Entry 7WR3 (X-ray diffraction, 1.87 A resolution); this record covers chains A and C.

== Chain A ==
Molecule: MBP-fused OspC3
UniProtKB: chimeric construct of P0AEX9, R4X5L7: residues 2-359 from P0AEX9 (MALE_ECOLI) positions 27-384 (UniProt number = residue number + 25); residues 372-804 from R4X5L7 positions 52-484 (UniProt number = residue number - 320)
Amino-acid sequence (806 residues; row label = number of the first residue in the row; numbers below 1 keep their minus sign (Gly-1 is residue -1)):
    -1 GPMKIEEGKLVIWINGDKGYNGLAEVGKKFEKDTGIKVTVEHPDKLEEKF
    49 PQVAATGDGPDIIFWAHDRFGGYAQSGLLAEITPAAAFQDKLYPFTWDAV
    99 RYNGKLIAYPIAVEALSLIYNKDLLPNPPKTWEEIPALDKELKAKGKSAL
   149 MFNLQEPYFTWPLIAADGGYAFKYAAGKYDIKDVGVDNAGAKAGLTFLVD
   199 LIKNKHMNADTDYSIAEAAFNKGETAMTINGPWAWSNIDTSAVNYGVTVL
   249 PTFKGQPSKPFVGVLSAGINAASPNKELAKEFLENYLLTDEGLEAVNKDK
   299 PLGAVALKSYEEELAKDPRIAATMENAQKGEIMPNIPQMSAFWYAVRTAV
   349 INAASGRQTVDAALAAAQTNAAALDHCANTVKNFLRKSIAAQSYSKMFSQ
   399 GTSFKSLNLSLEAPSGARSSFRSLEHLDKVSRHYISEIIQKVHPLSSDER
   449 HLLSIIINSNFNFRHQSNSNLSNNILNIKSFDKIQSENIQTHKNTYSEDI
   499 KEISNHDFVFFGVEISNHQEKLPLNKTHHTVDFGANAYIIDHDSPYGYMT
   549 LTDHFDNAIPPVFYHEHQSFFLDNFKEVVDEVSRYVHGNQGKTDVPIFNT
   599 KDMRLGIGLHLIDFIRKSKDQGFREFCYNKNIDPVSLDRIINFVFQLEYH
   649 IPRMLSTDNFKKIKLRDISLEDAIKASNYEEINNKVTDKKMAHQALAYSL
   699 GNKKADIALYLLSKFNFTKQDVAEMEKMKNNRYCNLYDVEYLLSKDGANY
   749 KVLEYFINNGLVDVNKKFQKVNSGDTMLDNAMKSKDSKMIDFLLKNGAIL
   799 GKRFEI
Disordered / not traced: -1 to 1, 486-493, 804
Sequence notes: expression tag (-1 to 1); engineered mutation Ala83 (Asp108 in P0AEX9), Ala84 (Lys109 in P0AEX9), Ala173 (Glu198 in P0AEX9), Ala174 (Asn199 in P0AEX9), Ala240 (Lys265 in P0AEX9); linker (360-371)
Residues lining bound ligands: nicotinamide (NCA): Arg462, His463, Gln464, Phe508, Phe509, Gly510, His526, Phe531, Glu646

== Chain C ==
Molecule: Calmodulin-1
Source organism: Homo sapiens
UniProtKB: P0DP23 (CALM1_HUMAN); residues 1-149 here = UniProt positions 1-149
Amino-acid sequence (153 residues; each row starts with the number of its first residue; numbers below 1 keep their minus sign (Ser-3 is residue -3)):
    -3 SGRPMADQLTEEQIAEFKEAFSLFDKDGDGTITTKELGTVMRSLGQNPTE
    47 AELQDMINEVDADGNGTIDFPEFLTMMARKMKDTDSEEEIREAFRVFDKD
    97 GNGYISAAELRHVMTNLGEKLTDEEVDEMIREADIDGDGQVNYEEFVQMM
   147 TAK
Disordered / not traced: -3 to 5, 57-61, 149
Sequence notes: expression tag (-3 to 0)
Curated features (UniProtKB/Swiss-Prot):
  - binding site (Ca(2+)): Asp21, Asp23, Asp25, Thr27, Glu32, Asp57, Asp59, Asn61, Thr63, Glu68, Asp94, Asp96, Asn98, Tyr100, Glu105, Asp130, Asp132, Asp134, Gln136, Glu141
  - modified residue: Ala2 (N-acetylalanine), Lys22 (N6-acetyllysine), Thr45 (Phosphothreonine), Ser82 (Phosphoserine), Lys95 (N6-acetyllysine), Tyr100 (Phosphotyrosine), Ser102 (Phosphoserine), Thr111 (Phosphothreonine), Lys116 (N6,N6,N6-trimethyllysine), Tyr139 (Phosphotyrosine)
  - cross-link: Lys22 (Glycyl lysine isopeptide (Lys-Gly) (interchain with G-Cter in SUMO2))
  - natural variant: Asn54 (N54I: In CPVT4), Phe90 (F90L: In LQT14), Asn98 (N98S: In CPVT4), Asp130 (D130G: In LQT14), Glu141 (E141G: In LQT14; E141V: In LQT14), Phe142 (F142L: In LQT14)

== Interface between chain A and chain C ==
Contacting residue pairs (85; chain A residue first):
  Lys180(A) - Val92(C)
  Leu372(A) - Phe93(C)
  Asp373(A) - Leu113(C)
  Asp373(A) - Gly114(C)  hydrogen bond (side chain-backbone)
  Cys375(A) - Ala89(C)
  Cys375(A) - Val92(C)  hydrophobic
  Cys375(A) - Phe93(C)  hydrophobic
  Ala376(A) - Phe93(C)
  Ala376(A) - Leu113(C)  hydrophobic
  Ala376(A) - Gly114(C)
  Asn377(A) - Gly114(C)
  Asn377(A) - Glu115(C)  hydrogen bond (side chain-backbone)
  Thr378(A) - Ile86(C)
  Thr378(A) - Ala89(C)
  Val379(A) - Ala89(C)
  Val379(A) - Phe90(C)  hydrophobic
  Val379(A) - Met110(C)  hydrophobic
  Lys380(A) - Met110(C)  hydrogen bond (side chain-backbone)
  Lys380(A) - Leu113(C)  hydrogen bond (side chain-backbone)
  Lys380(A) - Gly114(C)
  Lys380(A) - Glu115(C)  hydrogen bond (side chain-backbone)
  Lys380(A) - Leu117(C)
  Lys380(A) - Met125(C)
  Phe382(A) - Ile86(C)  hydrophobic
  Phe382(A) - Phe90(C)  hydrophobic
  Phe382(A) - Phe142(C)  hydrophobic
  Phe382(A) - Val143(C)  hydrophobic
  Phe382(A) - Met146(C)  hydrophobic
  Leu383(A) - Met110(C)  hydrophobic
  Leu383(A) - Met125(C)  hydrophobic
  Arg384(A) - Leu117(C)
  Arg384(A) - Glu121(C)  salt bridge
  Arg384(A) - Met125(C)
  Lys385(A) - Thr80(C)
  Ser386(A) - Phe142(C)
  Ser386(A) - Met146(C)
  Ile387(A) - Glu124(C)
  Ile387(A) - Met125(C)  hydrophobic
  Ile387(A) - Glu128(C)
  Gln390(A) - Glu128(C)
  Gln390(A) - Met146(C)
  Arg416(A) - Arg127(C)
  Arg416(A) - Glu128(C)  salt bridge
  Arg416(A) - Ile131(C)
  Arg416(A) - Met145(C)
  Ser417(A) - Met146(C)
  Ser418(A) - Met145(C)
  Ser418(A) - Met146(C)
  Ser418(A) - Ala148(C)
  Phe419(A) - Met146(C)  hydrogen bond (backbone-backbone)
  Arg420(A) - Ala148(C)
  Arg430(A) - Phe13(C)
  Arg430(A) - Glu15(C)  salt bridge
  Ser434(A) - Glu15(C)  hydrogen bond
  Ile437(A) - Glu15(C)
  His441(A) - Ser18(C)
  Leu443(A) - Leu19(C)
  Arg448(A) - Leu19(C)  hydrogen bond (side chain-backbone)
  Arg448(A) - Phe20(C)
  Arg448(A) - Lys22(C)
  Leu451(A) - Leu19(C)  hydrophobic
  Leu451(A) - Phe20(C)  hydrophobic
  Ser452(A) - Phe20(C)
  Ser452(A) - Glu32(C)  hydrogen bond
  Ser452(A) - Thr35(C)
  Ile455(A) - Thr35(C)
  Ile455(A) - Arg38(C)
  Ile455(A) - Ser39(C)
  Asn456(A) - Thr35(C)  hydrogen bond
  Asn456(A) - Arg38(C)  hydrogen bond
  Ile473(A) - Thr118(C)
  Asn475(A) - Glu120(C)  hydrogen bond
  Lys481(A) - Glu124(C)  salt bridge
  Lys481(A) - Arg127(C)
  Lys599(A) - Phe13(C)
  Lys599(A) - Leu40(C)
  Leu603(A) - Leu19(C)  hydrophobic
  Leu607(A) - Leu19(C)  hydrophobic
  Arg651(A) - Glu124(C)  salt bridge
  Arg651(A) - Glu128(C)  salt bridge
  Met652(A) - Glu120(C)
  Met652(A) - Glu124(C)
  Ser654(A) - Thr118(C)  hydrogen bond
  Ser654(A) - Glu120(C)
  Thr655(A) - Thr118(C)
Interface residues without a listed pair, chain A (43 interface residues in all): Ala415, Gln438
Interface residues without a listed pair, chain C (45 interface residues in all): Ala16, Asp21, Gly41, Asp81, Glu85, Leu106, Val109, Lys116, Ala129, Thr147

== In short ==
43 residues of chain A and 45 residues of chain C are in contact, with 13 hydrogen bonds and 6 salt bridges.
Polar contacts include Arg384(A)-Glu121(C), Arg416(A)-Glu128(C) and Arg430(A)-Glu15(C). Chain A binds
nicotinamide. From UniProt: 20 Ca2+-binding residues on chain C.
Chain A is MBP-fused OspC3 and chain C is Calmodulin-1 (Homo sapiens); the structure, Crystal structure of
MBP-fused OspC3 in complex with calmodulin, was determined by X-ray diffraction together with 7WR4, 7WR5 and
7WR6 from the same study.
